1I43 - chains C and D of the 4 polymer chains in the assembly; structure by X-ray diffraction, 3.10 A resolution.

Chain C (and D):
Molecule: Cystathionine gamma-synthase
From: Nicotiana tabacum
Notes: EC 4.2.99.9; chain D of this document is another copy of the same molecule, construct and numbering; everything in this record applies to it too
UniProt: Q9ZPL5 (Q9ZPL5_TOBAC); residue numbers follow UniProt; this construct covers 1-445
Amino-acid sequence (445 residues; each row starts with the number of its first residue):
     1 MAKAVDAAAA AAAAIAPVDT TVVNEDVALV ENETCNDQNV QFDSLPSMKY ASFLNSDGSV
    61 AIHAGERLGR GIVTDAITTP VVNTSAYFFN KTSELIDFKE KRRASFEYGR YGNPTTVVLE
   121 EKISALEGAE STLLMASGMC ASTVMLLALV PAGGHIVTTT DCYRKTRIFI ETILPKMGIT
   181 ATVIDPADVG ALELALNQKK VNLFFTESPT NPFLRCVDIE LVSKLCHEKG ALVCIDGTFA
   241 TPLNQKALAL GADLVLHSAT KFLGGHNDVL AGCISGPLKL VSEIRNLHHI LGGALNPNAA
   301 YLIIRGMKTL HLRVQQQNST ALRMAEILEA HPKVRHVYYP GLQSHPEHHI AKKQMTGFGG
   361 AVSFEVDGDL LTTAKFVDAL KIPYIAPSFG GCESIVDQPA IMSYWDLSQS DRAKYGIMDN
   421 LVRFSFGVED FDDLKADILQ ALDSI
Disordered / not traced: 1-49
Covalently attached groups: pyridoxal phosphate (PLP) linked to K261
Residues lining bound ligands:
  - pyridoxal phosphate (PLP): S137, G138, M139, Y163, E207, D236, T238, F239, S258, T260, A271, F389
  - PPCA (PMC; 3-(phosphonomethyl)pyridine-2-carboxylic acid), molecule 1: E107, Y108, R110, Y111
  - PPCA (PMC), molecule 2: Y163, K165, P387, S388, F389, D397, M402, S403, R423

Interface between chain C and chain D:
Residue-residue contacts (34):
  I72(C) - I72(D)  hydrophobic
  I72(C) - T74(D)
  T74(C) - I72(D)
  T74(C) - F88(D)
  D75(C) - Y87(D)
  D75(C) - F88(D)  hydrogen bond (backbone-backbone)
  D75(C) - S105(D)
  A76(C) - T84(D)
  A76(C) - Y87(D)  hydrophobic
  A76(C) - F88(D)
  I77(C) - T84(D)  hydrogen bond (backbone-side chain)
  I77(C) - A86(D)
  T78(C) - N83(D)  hydrogen bond (side chain-backbone)
  T78(C) - T84(D)
  P80(C) - V81(D)
  P80(C) - V82(D)  hydrophobic
  V81(C) - P80(D)
  V81(C) - V81(D)  hydrogen bond (backbone-backbone)
  V81(C) - N83(D)
  V82(C) - A76(D)  hydrophobic
  V82(C) - P80(D)  hydrophobic
  N83(C) - T78(D)  hydrogen bond (backbone-side chain)
  N83(C) - V81(D)
  N83(C) - Y301(D)
  T84(C) - A76(D)
  T84(C) - I77(D)  hydrogen bond (side chain-backbone)
  T84(C) - T78(D)
  A86(C) - I77(D)
  Y87(C) - D75(D)
  F88(C) - T74(D)
  F88(C) - D75(D)  hydrogen bond (backbone-backbone)
  F88(C) - A76(D)
  S105(C) - D75(D)
  Y301(C) - N83(D)
Also at the interface, not in a pair above, chain C (17 interface residues in all): V73
Also at the interface, not in a pair above, chain D (17 interface residues in all): V73

Overview:
Chain C and chain D each contribute 17 residues to their interface, with 7 hydrogen bonds. Among the polar
pairs are I77(C)-T84(D), T78(C)-N83(D) and D75(C)-F88(D). Ligands of chain C: PPCA. Covalently linked
pyridoxal phosphate: at K261(C).
Chain C and chain D are both Cystathionine gamma-synthase (Nicotiana tabacum); the structure, Cystathionine
gamma-synthase in complex with the inhibitor ppca, was determined by X-ray diffraction together with 1I41 and
1I48 from the same study.
